7ZM8 - chains 3 and 6 of the 26 polymer chains in the assembly; structure by electron microscopy, 2.76 A resolution.

== Chain 3 ==
Name: NADH-ubiquinone oxidoreductase chain 3
From: Chaetomium thermophilum var. thermophilum DSM 1495
Notes: EC 7.1.1.2
UniProtKB: G1DJ99 (G1DJ99_CHATD); residue numbers follow UniProt; this construct covers 1-146
Sequence (146 residues; row label = number of the first residue in the row):
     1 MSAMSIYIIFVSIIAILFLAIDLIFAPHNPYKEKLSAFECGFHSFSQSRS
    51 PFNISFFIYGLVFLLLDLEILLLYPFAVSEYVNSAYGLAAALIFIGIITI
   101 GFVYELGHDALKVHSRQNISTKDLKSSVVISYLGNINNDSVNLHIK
Not modelled in the structure: 34-46, 115-146

== Chain 6 ==
Name: NADH-ubiquinone oxidoreductase chain 6
From: Chaetomium thermophilum var. thermophilum DSM 1495
Notes: EC 7.1.1.2
UniProtKB: G1DJ96 (G1DJ96_CHATD); residues 1-224 here = UniProt positions 1-224
Sequence (224 residues; row label = number of the first residue in the row):
     1 MNSQISLLLLKEIYTNGSTHIMLDILSVLAVISGICVIISKNPIVSVLHL
    51 IGLFAYVSFYLILIGLNFVGLSYLIVYIGAVSILFLFILMLINIRTSELQ
   101 SNTSNSIPLTILVGIIISSFLFKMLPYGVIISNQFNSSNLNENLYTIQIV
   151 GGEDNNINNINTDKNDLFFITSKIWDGALAENNHISSIGNIMYTNYNVWL
   201 ILASFILLLAMVGAIVITIKPRKI
Not modelled in the structure: 1-2, 133-163, 223-224

== How chain 3 and chain 6 interact ==
Contacting residue pairs (63):
  Ser48(3) with Asn93(6)
  Arg49(3) with Asn93(6), hydrogen bond
  Phe52(3) with Leu91(6), hydrophobic
  Ile54(3) with Thr218(6)
  Phe56(3) with Phe87(6); Leu91(6), hydrophobic
  Phe57(3) with Leu84(6); Ile88(6), hydrophobic; Thr218(6)
  Ile58(3) with Thr218(6); Ile219(6), hydrophobic
  Gly60(3) with Leu84(6)
  Leu61(3) with Leu84(6); Ala214(6), hydrophobic
  Phe63(3) with Gly79(6); Ala80(6), hydrophobic
  Leu64(3) with Ala80(6), hydrophobic; Val81(6), hydrophobic
  Leu65(3) with Leu207(6), hydrophobic; Ala210(6); Met211(6)
  Leu66(3) with Met211(6), hydrophobic
  Asp67(3) with Ile75(6)
  Leu68(3) with Val76(6), hydrophobic
  Glu69(3) with Leu207(6)
  Leu71(3) with Ser72(6); Val76(6), hydrophobic
  Leu72(3) with Met192(6); Tyr193(6), hydrogen bond (backbone-side chain)
  Leu73(3) with Tyr193(6)
  Pro75(3) with Phe68(6), hydrophobic; Ile185(6), hydrophobic; Gly189(6); Met192(6), hydrophobic; Tyr193(6)
  Phe76(3) with Tyr193(6), hydrogen bond (backbone-side chain)
  Val78(3) with Ile185(6), hydrophobic; Ser186(6), hydrogen bond (backbone-side chain)
  Ser79(3) with Ser186(6); Gly189(6); Asn190(6)
  Val82(3) with Asn190(6)
  Asn83(3) with Gly189(6), hydrogen bond (side chain-backbone); Asn190(6); Tyr193(6); Thr194(6)
  Tyr86(3) with Thr194(6)
  Ala90(3) with Tyr193(6)
  Ile93(3) with Ile201(6), hydrophobic
  Phe94(3) with Leu200(6), hydrophobic; Ser204(6)
  Ile97(3) with Ser204(6); Phe205(6), hydrophobic; Leu208(6)
  Gly101(3) with Leu208(6); Met211(6)
  Tyr104(3) with Val212(6)
  Glu105(3) with Met211(6)
  Ala110(3) with Ile215(6), hydrophobic; Ile219(6), hydrophobic
  Lys112(3) with Ile219(6); Lys220(6), hydrogen bond (side chain-backbone); Arg222(6)
Interface residues without a listed pair, chain 3 (41 interface residues in all): Ser50, Val62, Tyr74, Gly87, Ala91, His108
Interface residues without a listed pair, chain 6 (37 interface residues in all): Ile92, Asn197, Val216

== Summary ==
Chain 3 and chain 6 form an interface of 41 and 37 residues respectively, with 6 hydrogen bonds. Among the
polar pairs are Arg49(3)-Asn93(6), Leu72(3)-Tyr193(6) and Phe76(3)-Tyr193(6).
Here chain 3 is NADH-ubiquinone oxidoreductase chain 3 and chain 6 is NADH-ubiquinone oxidoreductase chain 6,
both from Chaetomium thermophilum var. thermophilum DSM 1495. Entry 7ZM8 (CryoEM structure of mitochondrial
complex I from Chaetomium thermophilum (inhibited by DDM) - membrane arm) was determined by electron
microscopy together with 7ZM7, 7ZMB, 7ZME, 7ZMG and 7ZMH from the same study.
